PDB entry 8U18 | electron microscopy, 3.60 A resolution | chains A and C of the 3 polymer chains in the assembly

== Chain A ==
Name: Thrombopoietin receptor, GCN4 isoform 1
Organism: Mus musculus
Notes: fragment: extracellular domain, leucine zipper
Reference sequence: chimeric construct of Q08351, A0A8H8ULK5: residues 26-482 from Q08351 (TPOR_MOUSE) positions 26-482 (same numbers); residues 483-515 from A0A8H8ULK5 positions 249-281 (UniProt number = residue number - 234)
Amino-acid sequence (503 residues; row label = number of the first residue in the row):
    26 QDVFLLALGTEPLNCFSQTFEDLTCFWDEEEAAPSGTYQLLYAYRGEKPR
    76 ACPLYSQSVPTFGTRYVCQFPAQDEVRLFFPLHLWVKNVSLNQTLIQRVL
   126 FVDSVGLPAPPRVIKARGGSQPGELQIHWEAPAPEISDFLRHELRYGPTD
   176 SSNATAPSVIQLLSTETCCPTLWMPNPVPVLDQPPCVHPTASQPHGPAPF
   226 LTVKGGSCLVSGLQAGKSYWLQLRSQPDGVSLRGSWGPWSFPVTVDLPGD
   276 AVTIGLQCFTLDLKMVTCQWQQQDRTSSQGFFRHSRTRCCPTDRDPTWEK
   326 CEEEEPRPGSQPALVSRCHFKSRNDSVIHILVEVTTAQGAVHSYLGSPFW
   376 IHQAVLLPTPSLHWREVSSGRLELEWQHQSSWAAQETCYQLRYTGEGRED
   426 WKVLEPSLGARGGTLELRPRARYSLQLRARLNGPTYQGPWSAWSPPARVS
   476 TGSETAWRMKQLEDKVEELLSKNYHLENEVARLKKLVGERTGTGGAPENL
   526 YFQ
Disordered / not traced: 201-227, 476-528
Differences from the reference sequence: expression tag (516-528)
Disulfide bonds: Cys40-Cys50, Cys77-Cys93, Cys193-Cys233, Cys194-Cys315, Cys283-Cys293, Cys326-Cys343
Covalently attached groups: N-acetylglucosamine (NAG) linked to Asn117, Asn178, Asn349; alpha-D-mannopyranose (MAN) linked to Trp465
Curated features (UniProtKB/Swiss-Prot):
  - motif: Trp465 to Ser469 (WSXWS motif)
  - glycosylation: Asn117 (N-linked (GlcNAc...) asparagine)
Reported in the primary citation:
  - post-translational modification sites: Asn117, Asn178, Asn349, Trp465
  - mutagenesis - F105A: unchanged binding to Thrombopoietin (chain C)
  - mutagenesis - F104S: abolished binding to romiplostim
  - mutagenesis - F105A: unchanged binding to romiplostim
  - disease-associated variants - F104S: abolished binding to Thrombopoietin (chain C)
  - conformationally variable residues (order/disorder transition): Pro200 to Thr227

== Chain C ==
Name: Thrombopoietin
Organism: Mus musculus
Notes: fragment: N-terminal domain
Reference sequence: P40226 (TPO_MOUSE); residues 22-184 here = UniProt positions 22-184
Amino-acid sequence (181 residues; row label = number of the first residue in the row):
     4 ASISARQDYKDDDDKTRQSPVAPACDPRLLNKLLRDSHLLHSRLSQCPDV
    54 DPLSIPVLLPAVDFSLGEWKTQTEQSKAQDILGAVSLLLEGVMAARGQLE
   104 PSCLSSLLGQLSGQVRLLLGALQGLLGTQLPLQGRTTAHKDPNALFLSLQ
   154 QLLRGKVRFLLLVEGPTLCVRRTLPTTAVPS
Disordered / not traced: 4-22, 175-184
Differences from the reference sequence: expression tag (4-21)
Disulfide bonds: Cys28-Cys172, Cys50-Cys106
Reported in the primary citation:
  - mutagenesis - D29E (100-fold), D29Y (100-fold): decreased signaling in response to M1(TpoR) cells
  - disease-associated variants - R38C, R99W, R119C (citing earlier work)

== Interface between chain A and chain C ==
Pairs across the interface - 28 pairs, chain A then chain C:
  Thr44(A) with Leu69(C)
  Glu46(A) with Gly70(C); Lys73(C), salt bridge
  Arg70(A) with Thr140(C), hydrogen bond
  Val101(A) with Ser68(C), hydrogen bond (backbone-side chain)
  Arg102(A) with Asp66(C), salt bridge; Phe67(C); Arg138(C)
  Leu103(A) with Phe67(C), hydrogen bond (backbone-backbone); Leu69(C)
  Phe104(A) with Phe67(C), hydrophobic; Arg157(C)
  Phe105(A) with Asp66(C)
  Phe126(A) with Gln154(C)
  Asp128(A) with Arg157(C), salt bridge
  Glu160(A) with Leu69(C); Lys73(C)
  Ile161(A) with Leu69(C), hydrophobic
  Asp163(A) with Leu165(C)
  Phe164(A) with Phe162(C), hydrophobic; Leu165(C), hydrophobic; Val166(C), hydrophobic
  Asp253(A) with Arg161(C), salt bridge
  Val255(A) with Leu37(C), hydrophobic; Arg157(C), hydrogen bond (backbone-side chain)
  Ser256(A) with Arg157(C), hydrogen bond (backbone-side chain); Phe162(C)
  Arg258(A) with Arg157(C)
Also at the interface, not in a pair above, chain A (21 interface residues in all): Phe45, Glu100, Leu257
Also at the interface, not in a pair above, chain C (16 interface residues in all): Gly158
From the paper, about this interface:
  - pairs named by the authors: Arg102(A)-Asp66(C) (salt bridge), Ser68(C)-Glu100(A) (backbone contact), Ser68(C)-Val101(A) (backbone contact), Arg157(C)-Asp128(A) (hydrogen bond), Arg157(C)-Val255(A) (hydrogen bond), Arg157(C)-Ser256(A) (hydrogen bond), Arg161(C)-Asp253(A) (hydrogen bond)
  - interface residues, chain A: Leu103(A), Phe104(A), Ile161(A), Phe164(A), Leu257(A)
  - interface residues, chain C: Phe67(C), Leu69(C), Gly158(C), Phe162(C), Leu165(C), Val166(C)
  - hot spots on chain C (mutagenesis) - F162E: abolished binding to monomeric or dimeric TpoR
  - hot spots on chain C (mutagenesis) - D29E (5-10-fold), D29Y (5-10-fold): decreased binding to dimeric receptor

== In short ==
21 residues of chain A and 16 residues of chain C are in contact; the contacts include 5 hydrogen bonds and 4
salt bridges. Polar pairs include Glu46(A)-Lys73(C), Arg102(A)-Asp66(C) and Asp128(A)-Arg157(C). The authors
report a salt bridge between Arg102(A) and Asp66(C); backbone contacts between Ser68(C) and Glu100(A) and
Ser68(C) and Val101(A); hydrogen bonds between Arg157(C) and Asp128(A), Arg157(C) and Val255(A) and Arg157(C)
and Ser256(A) among others. From the paper: D29E and D29Y of chain C reduce signaling in response to M1(TpoR)
cells; interface residues Leu103(A), Phe104(A) and Phe67(C) among others; 5 substitutions were tested in all.
Here chain A is Thrombopoietin receptor, GCN4 isoform 1 and chain C is Thrombopoietin, both from Mus musculus.
Entry 8U18 (Cryo-EM structure of murine Thrombopoietin receptor ectodomain in complex with Tpo) was determined
by electron microscopy.
